7XHO - chains H and M of the 17 polymer chains in the assembly; structure by electron microscopy, 3.29 A resolution.

# Chain H
Name: Centromere protein H
From: Homo sapiens
Reference sequence: Q9H3R5 (CENPH_HUMAN); numbering as in UniProt (aligned over 1-247)
Chain sequence (247 residues; numbered 1 to 247; the number before each row is that of its first residue):
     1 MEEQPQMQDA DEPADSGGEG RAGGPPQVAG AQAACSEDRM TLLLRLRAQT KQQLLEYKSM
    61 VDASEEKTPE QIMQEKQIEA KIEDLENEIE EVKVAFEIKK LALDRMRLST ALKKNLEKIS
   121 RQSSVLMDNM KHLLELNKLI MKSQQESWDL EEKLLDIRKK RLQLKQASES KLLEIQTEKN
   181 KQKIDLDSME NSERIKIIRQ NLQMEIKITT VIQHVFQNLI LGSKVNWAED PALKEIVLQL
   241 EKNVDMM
Disordered / not traced: 1-38, 68-75, 242-247
Swiss-Prot annotation at these positions:
  - modified residue: M1 (N-acetylmethionine), S16 (Phosphoserine), T68 (Phosphothreonine)
  - cross-link: K67 (Glycyl lysine isopeptide (Lys-Gly) (interchain with G-Cter in SUMO2))
  - natural variant: E2 (E2K: In a colorectal cancer sample)

# Chain M
Name: Centromere protein M
From: Homo sapiens
Reference sequence: Q9NSP4 (CENPM_HUMAN); residue numbers follow UniProt; this construct covers 1-180
Chain sequence (180 residues; each row starts with the number of its first residue):
     1 MSVLRPLDKL PGLNTATILL VGTEDALLQQ LADSMLKEDC ASELKVHLAK SLPLPSSVNR
    61 PRIDLIVFVV NLHSKYSLQN TEESLRHVDA SFFLGKVCFL ATGAGRESHC SIHRHTVVKL
   121 AHTYQSPLLY CDLEVEGFRA TMAQRLVRVL QICAGHVPGV SALNLLSLLR SSEGPSLEDL
Disordered / not traced: 1-2, 171-180

# Chain H / chain M interface
Contacting residue pairs (34):
  R45(H) - N14(M)  hydrogen bond
  R45(H) - A41(M)  hydrogen bond (side chain-backbone)
  R45(H) - S42(M)  hydrogen bond
  R45(H) - H156(M)
  L46(H) - L13(M)
  A48(H) - P158(M)
  Q49(H) - L13(M)
  Q49(H) - N14(M)  hydrogen bond
  Q49(H) - G155(M)
  Q49(H) - H156(M)  hydrogen bond
  Q52(H) - G155(M)
  Q52(H) - V160(M)  hydrogen bond (side chain-backbone)
  Q52(H) - S161(M)  hydrogen bond
  Q53(H) - P11(M)
  Q53(H) - A154(M)  hydrogen bond (side chain-backbone)
  L55(H) - S161(M)
  E56(H) - R62(M)  salt bridge
  E56(H) - K96(M)  salt bridge
  E56(H) - C153(M)
  E56(H) - S161(M)
  E56(H) - A162(M)  hydrogen bond (side chain-backbone)
  Y57(H) - L7(M)  hydrophobic
  Y57(H) - K9(M)  hydrogen bond (side chain-backbone)
  Y57(H) - L10(M)
  Y57(H) - P11(M)
  Y57(H) - R62(M)
  M60(H) - L7(M)  hydrophobic
  M60(H) - S91(M)  hydrogen bond
  L85(H) - R170(M)
  I89(H) - S167(M)
  F96(H) - G159(M)
  F96(H) - N164(M)
  K100(H) - P158(M)  hydrogen bond (side chain-backbone)
  K100(H) - G159(M)
Other interface residues (no listed pair), chain H (16 interface residues in all): I82, V92
Other interface residues (no listed pair), chain M (25 interface residues in all): I152, V157

# Summary
16 residues of chain H and 25 residues of chain M are in contact, with 12 hydrogen bonds and 2 salt bridges.
Polar pairs include E56(H)-R62(M), E56(H)-K96(M) and R45(H)-N14(M).
Chain H is Centromere protein H and chain M is Centromere protein M, both from Homo sapiens; the structure,
Structure of human inner kinetochore CCAN complex, was determined by electron microscopy (same publication as
7XHN).
